PDB entry 1S78 | X-ray diffraction, 3.25 A resolution | chains A and C of the 3 polymer chains in the assembly

== Chain A ==
Protein: Receptor protein-tyrosine kinase erbB-2
Organism: Homo sapiens
Notes: EC 2.7.1.112; fragment: extracellular domain (residues 23-646)
UniProtKB: P04626 (ERB2_HUMAN); residues 1-624 here correspond to UniProt positions 23-646 (UniProt number = residue number + 22)
Sequence (624 residues; row label = number of the first residue in the row):
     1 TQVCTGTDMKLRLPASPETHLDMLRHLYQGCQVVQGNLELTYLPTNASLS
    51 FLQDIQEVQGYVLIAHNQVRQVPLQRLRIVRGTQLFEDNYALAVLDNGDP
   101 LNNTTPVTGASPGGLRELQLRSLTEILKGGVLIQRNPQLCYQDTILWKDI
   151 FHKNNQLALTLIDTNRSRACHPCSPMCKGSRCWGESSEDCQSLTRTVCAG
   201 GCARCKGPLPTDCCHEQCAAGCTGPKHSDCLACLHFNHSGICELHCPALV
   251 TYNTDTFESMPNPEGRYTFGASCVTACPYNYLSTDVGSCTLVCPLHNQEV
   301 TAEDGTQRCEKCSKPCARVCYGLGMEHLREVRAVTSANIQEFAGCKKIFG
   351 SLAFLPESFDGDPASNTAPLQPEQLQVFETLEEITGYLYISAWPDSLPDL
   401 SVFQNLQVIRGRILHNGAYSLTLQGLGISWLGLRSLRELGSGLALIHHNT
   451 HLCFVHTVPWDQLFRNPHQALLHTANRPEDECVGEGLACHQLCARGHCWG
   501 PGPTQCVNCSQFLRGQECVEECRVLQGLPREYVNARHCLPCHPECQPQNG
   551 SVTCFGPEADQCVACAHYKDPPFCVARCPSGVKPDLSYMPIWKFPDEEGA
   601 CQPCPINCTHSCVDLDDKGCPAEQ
Disordered / not traced: 102-110, 565-624
Swiss-Prot annotation at these positions:
  - modified residue: T160 (Phosphothreonine)
  - glycosylation (N-linked (GlcNAc...) asparagine): N46, N102, N165, N237, N508, N549, N607
Disulfides: C4-C31, C140-C170, C173-C182, C177-C190, C198-C205, C202-C213, C214-C222, C218-C230, C233-C242, C246-C273, C277-C289, C293-C309, C312-C316, C320-C345, C453-C482, C489-C498, C493-C506, C509-C518, C522-C538, C541-C554, C545-C562
Covalently attached groups: N-acetylglucosamine (NAG) linked to N165, N237, N508

== Chain C ==
Protein: Pertuzumab Fab light chain
Organism: Mus musculus
Notes: antibody fragment or engineered binder
Sequence (214 residues; numbered 1 to 214; the number before each row is that of its first residue):
     1 DIQMTQSPSSLSASVGDRVTITCKASQDVSIGVAWYQQKPGKAPKLLIYS
    51 ASYRYTGVPSRFSGSGSGTDFTLTISSLQPEDFATYYCQQYYIYPYTFGQ
   101 GTKVEIKRTVAAPSVFIFPPSDEQLKSGTASVVCLLNNFYPREAKVQWKV
   151 DNALQSGNSQESVTEQDSKDSTYSLSSTLTLSKADYEKHKVYACEVTHQG
   201 LSSPVTKSFNRGEC
Disulfides: C23-C88, C134-C194

== How chain A and chain C interact ==
Pairs across the interface (7):
  D255(A) with Y94(C)
  T256(A) with Y94(C)
  F257(A) with Y94(C)
  L295(A) with Y55(C)
  H296(A) with Y49(C)
  P315(A) with Y49(C); Y53(C)
Other interface residues (no listed pair), chain A (8 interface residues in all): S313, K314
Other interface residues (no listed pair), chain C (5 interface residues in all): S50

== Overview ==
Chain A and chain C form an interface of 8 and 5 residues respectively. Covalently linked N-acetylglucosamine:
at N165(A), N237(A) and N508(A).
Here chain A is Receptor protein-tyrosine kinase erbB-2 (Homo sapiens) and chain C is Pertuzumab Fab light
chain (Mus musculus). Entry 1S78 (Insights into ErbB signaling from the structure of the ErbB2-pertuzumab
complex) was determined by X-ray diffraction.
